Entry 8D3Z (X-ray diffraction, 2.56 A resolution); this record covers chains A and B.

== Chain A (and B) ==
Protein: Galactan synthase
Organism: Populus trichocarpa
Notes: EC 2.4.1.-; chain B of this document is another copy of the same molecule, construct and numbering; everything in this record applies to it too
UniProtKB: A0A2K2AMS7 (A0A2K2AMS7_POPTR); residues 2-424 here correspond to UniProt positions 73-495 (UniProt number = residue number + 71)
Amino-acid sequence (424 residues; each row starts with the number of its first residue):
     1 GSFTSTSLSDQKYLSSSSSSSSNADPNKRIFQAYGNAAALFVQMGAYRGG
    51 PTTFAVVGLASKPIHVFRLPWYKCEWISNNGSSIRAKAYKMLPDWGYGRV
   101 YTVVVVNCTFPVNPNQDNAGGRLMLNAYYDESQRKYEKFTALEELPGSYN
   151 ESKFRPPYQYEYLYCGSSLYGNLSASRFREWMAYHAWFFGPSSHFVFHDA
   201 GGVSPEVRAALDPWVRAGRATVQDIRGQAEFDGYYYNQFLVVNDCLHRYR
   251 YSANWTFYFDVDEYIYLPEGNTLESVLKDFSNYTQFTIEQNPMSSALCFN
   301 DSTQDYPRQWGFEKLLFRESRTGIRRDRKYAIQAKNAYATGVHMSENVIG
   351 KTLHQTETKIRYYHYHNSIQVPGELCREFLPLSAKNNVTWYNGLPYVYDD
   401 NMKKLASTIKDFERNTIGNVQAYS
Disordered / not traced: 1-25
Differences from the reference sequence: expression tag (1)
Cystine bridges: C74-C108, C165-C245, C298-C376
Glycans and other covalent adducts: glycan linked to N107; N-acetylglucosamine (NAG) linked to N172, N254, N282, N300
Bound ions: Mn2+: D262, H364
Residues lining bound ligands: N-acetylglucosamine (NAG; 2-acetamido-2-deoxy-beta-D-glucopyranose): N80, S82, D117
What the authors report for this chain:
  - Mn2+ coordination: H364
  - Mn2+ coordination: D262 (by similarity / conservation)
  - catalytic residues: H343
  - binding site for Mn2+: E263
  - mutagenesis - G171A, Q238A, D260A, D262A, E263A, K329A, H343A, H364A, H366A: decreased catalytic activity
  - mutagenesis - C165S, C165S/C245S: decreased expression
  - mutagenesis - R325A: unchanged catalytic activity
  - mutagenesis - D327A: abolished catalytic activity
  - mutagenesis - W95A (2.5-fold): increased catalytic activity (hydrolytic activity)
  - mutagenesis - D260A, K329A: unchanged binding to UDP-Gal
  - catalytic residues: D260, D262 (by similarity / conservation)

== How chain A and chain B interact ==
Pairs across the interface (95):
  N27(A) - T221(B)
  N27(A) - V222(B)
  N27(A) - Q223(B)
  N27(A) - D224(B)  hydrogen bond (backbone-backbone)
  N27(A) - R248(B)
  K28(A) - D224(B)
  R29(A) - M44(B)
  R29(A) - G45(B)
  R29(A) - Y47(B)  hydrogen bond
  R29(A) - Q223(B)
  R29(A) - D224(B)  hydrogen bond (backbone-backbone)
  R29(A) - I225(B)
  R29(A) - D244(B)  salt bridge
  R29(A) - R248(B)
  I30(A) - Q43(B)
  I30(A) - M44(B)
  F31(A) - V42(B)
  F31(A) - Q43(B)
  F31(A) - M44(B)  hydrophobic
  F31(A) - I225(B)
  F31(A) - G227(B)
  F31(A) - Q228(B)
  F31(A) - F231(B)  hydrophobic
  Q32(A) - V42(B)
  Q32(A) - Q43(B)  hydrogen bond (backbone-backbone)
  A33(A) - F41(B)
  A33(A) - V42(B)  hydrophobic
  Y34(A) - A39(B)
  Y34(A) - L40(B)  hydrogen bond (backbone-backbone)
  Y34(A) - F41(B)  hydrogen bond (backbone-backbone)
  Y34(A) - Q43(B)
  Y34(A) - F139(B)  hydrophobic
  Y34(A) - T140(B)
  G35(A) - N36(B)  hydrogen bond (backbone-side chain)
  G35(A) - A39(B)
  G35(A) - L40(B)
  G35(A) - Y129(B)
  G35(A) - E137(B)
  N36(A) - G35(B)  hydrogen bond (side chain-backbone)
  N36(A) - N36(B)
  N36(A) - Y129(B)  hydrogen bond (backbone-side chain)
  A37(A) - A38(B)  hydrogen bond (backbone-backbone)
  A37(A) - Y129(B)
  A38(A) - N36(B)
  A38(A) - A37(B)  hydrogen bond (backbone-backbone)
  A38(A) - A38(B)
  A39(A) - A33(B)  hydrophobic
  A39(A) - Y34(B)
  A39(A) - G35(B)
  L40(A) - Y34(B)  hydrogen bond (backbone-backbone)
  L40(A) - G35(B)
  L40(A) - A37(B)  hydrophobic
  F41(A) - Q32(B)
  F41(A) - A33(B)
  F41(A) - Y34(B)  hydrogen bond (backbone-backbone)
  V42(A) - Q32(B)
  V42(A) - A33(B)  hydrophobic
  Q43(A) - I30(B)
  Q43(A) - F31(B)
  Q43(A) - Q32(B)  hydrogen bond (backbone-backbone)
  M44(A) - R29(B)  hydrogen bond (backbone-side chain)
  M44(A) - F31(B)  hydrophobic
  G45(A) - R29(B)
  Y47(A) - R29(B)  hydrogen bond
  S61(A) - A37(B)
  I64(A) - G98(B)
  I64(A) - R99(B)
  I64(A) - V100(B)  hydrophobic
  H65(A) - G98(B)
  H65(A) - R99(B)
  V66(A) - G233(B)
  G98(A) - I64(B)
  R99(A) - I64(B)
  R99(A) - H65(B)
  V100(A) - I64(B)  hydrophobic
  Y129(A) - G35(B)
  Y129(A) - N36(B)  hydrogen bond (side chain-backbone)
  Y129(A) - A37(B)
  Y129(A) - Y234(B)  hydrogen bond (backbone-side chain)
  D130(A) - Y234(B)  hydrogen bond
  E137(A) - G35(B)
  F139(A) - Y34(B)
  T221(A) - N27(B)
  V222(A) - N27(B)
  Q223(A) - N27(B)
  Q223(A) - R29(B)  hydrogen bond
  D224(A) - N27(B)  hydrogen bond (backbone-backbone)
  D224(A) - K28(B)
  D224(A) - R29(B)  hydrogen bond (backbone-backbone)
  Q228(A) - F31(B)
  G233(A) - H65(B)
  Y234(A) - D130(B)  hydrogen bond
  L240(A) - F31(B)  hydrophobic
  D244(A) - R29(B)  salt bridge
  R248(A) - R29(B)
Also at the interface, not in a pair above, chain A (45 interface residues in all): P26, I225, G227, F231
Also at the interface, not in a pair above, chain B (46 interface residues in all): S61, V66, Q133, L240

== In short ==
Chain A and chain B form an interface of 45 and 46 residues respectively, with 23 hydrogen bonds and 2 salt
bridges. Polar contacts include R29(A)-D244(B), R29(A)-Y47(B) and G35(A)-N36(B). The paper reports catalytic
residues H343(A), D260(A) and D262(A); G171A, Q238A and D260A of chain A, among others, reduce catalytic
activity; 14 substitutions were tested in all.
Chain A and chain B are both Galactan synthase (Populus trichocarpa); the structure, Crystal structure of
GalS1 in complex with Manganese from Populus trichocarpas, was determined by X-ray diffraction.
